Entry 1I94 (X-ray diffraction, 3.20 A resolution); this record covers chains A and L of the 21 polymer chains in the assembly.

# Chain A
Molecule: 16S RRNA
From: Thermus thermophilus
Sequence (1514 nucleotides; each row starts with the number of its first residue):
     2 UGUUGGAGAG UUUGAUCCUG GCUCAGGGUG AACGCUGGCG GCGUGCCUAA GACAUGCAAG
    62 UCGUGCGGGC CGCGGGGUUU UACUCCGUGG UCAGCGGCGG ACGGGUGAGU AACGCGUGGG
   122 UGACCUACCC GGAAGAGGGG GACAACCCGG GGAAACUCGG GCUAAUCCCC CAUGUGGACC
   182 CGCCCCUUGG GGUGUGUCCA AAGGGCUUUG CCCGCUUCCG GAUGGGCCCG CGUCCCAUCA
   242 GCUAGUUGGU GGGGUAAUGG CCCACCAAGG CGACGACGGG UAGCCGGUCU GAGAGGAUGG
   302 CCGGCCACAG GGGCACUGAG ACACGGGCCC CACUCCUACG GGAGGCAGCA GUUAGGAAUC
   362 UUCCGCAAUG GGCGCAAGCC UGACGGAGCG ACGCCGCUUG GAGGAAGAAG CCCUUCGGGG
   422 UGUAAACUCC UGAACCCGGG ACGAAACCCC CGACGAGGGG ACUGACGGUA CCGGGGUAAU
   482 AGCGCCGGCC AACUCCGUGC CAGCAGCCGC GGUAAUACGG AGGGCGCGAG CGUUACCCGG
   542 AUUCACUGGG CGUAAAGGGC GUGUAGGCGG CCUGGGGCGU CCCAUGUGAA AGACCACGGC
   602 UCAACCGUGG GGGAGCGUGG GAUACGCUCA GGCUAGACGG UGGGAGAGGG UGGUGGAAUU
   662 CCCGGAGUAG CGGUGAAAUG CGCAGAUACC GGGAGGAACG CCGAUGGCGA AGGCAGCCAC
   722 CUGGUCCACC CGUGACGCUG AGGCGCGAAA GCGUGGGGAG CAAACCGGAU UAGAUACCCG
   782 GGUAGUCCAC GCCCUAAACG AUGCGCGCUA GGUCUCUGGG UCUCCUGGGG GCCGAAGCUA
   842 ACGCGUUAAG CGCGCCGCCU GGGGAGUACG GCCGCAAGGC UGAAACUCAA AGGAAUUGAC
   902 GGGGGCCCGC ACAAGCGGUG GAGCAUGUGG UUUAAUUCGA AGCAACGCGA AGAACCUUAC
   962 CAGGCCUUGA CAUGCUAGGG AACCCGGGUG AAAGCCUGGG GUGCCCCGCG AGGGGAGCCC
  1022 UAGCACAGGU GCUGCAUGGC CGUCGUCAGC UCGUGCCGUG AGGUGUUGGG UUAAGUCCCG
  1082 CAACGAGCGC AACCCCCGCC GUUAGUUGCC AGCGGUUCGG CCGGGCACUC UAACGGGACU
  1142 GCCCGCGAAA GCGGGAGGAA GGAGGGGACG ACGUCUGGUC AGCAUGGCCC UUACGGCCUG
  1202 GGCGACACAC GUGCUACAAU GCCCACUACA AAGCGAUGCC ACCCGGCAAC GGGGAGCUAA
  1262 UCGCAAAAAG GUGGGCCCAG UUCGGAUUGG GGUCUGCAAC CCGACCCCAU GAAGCCGGAA
  1322 UCGCUAGUAA UCGCGGAUCA GCCAUGCCGC GGUGAAUACG UUCCCGGGCC UUGUACACAC
  1382 CGCCCGUCAC GCCAUGGGAG CGGGCUCUAC CCGAAGUCGC CGGGAGCCUA CGGGCAGGCG
  1442 CCGAGGGUAG GGCCCGUGAC UGGGGCGAAG UCGUAACAAG GUAGCUGUAC CGGAAGGUGC
  1502 GGCUGGAUCA CCUC
Ion coordination: Mg2+ site 1 near G21 (its only coordinating residue here); Mg2+ site 2: C67, A166; Mg2+ site 3 near G78 (its only coordinating residue here); Mg2+ site 4 near C93 (its only coordinating residue here); Mg2+ site 5 near G104 (its only coordinating residue here); Mg2+ site 6: G183, C184; Mg2+ site 7 near G190 (its only coordinating residue here); Mg2+ site 8: G294, G541; Mg2+ site 9 near A377 (its only coordinating residue here); Mg2+ site 10: C526, G527; Mg2+ site 11: A555, A557; Mg2+ site 12: C579, G580; 11 more Mg2+ sites not listed
Ligand contacts: octadecatungstenyl diphosphate (WO2): A16, C511, U1177, C1379

# Chain L
Protein: 30S ribosomal protein S12
From: Thermus thermophilus
Reference sequence: P17293 (RS12_THETH); numbering as in UniProt (aligned over 5-135)
Chain sequence (131 residues; numbered 5 to 135; the number before each row is that of its first residue):
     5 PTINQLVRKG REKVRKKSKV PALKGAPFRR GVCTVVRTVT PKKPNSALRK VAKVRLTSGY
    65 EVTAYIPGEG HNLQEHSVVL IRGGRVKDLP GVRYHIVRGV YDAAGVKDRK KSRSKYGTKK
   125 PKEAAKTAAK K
Curated features (UniProtKB/Swiss-Prot):
  - natural variant: Arg86 (R86C: In strain: Isolate HG14; R86H: In strain: Isolate HG31)
Ion coordination: Mg2+ near Phe32 (its only coordinating residue here)

# How chain A and chain L interact
Contacting residue pairs (56):
  G35(A) with Arg117(L), hydrogen bond to the sugar; Ser118(L), hydrogen bond to the sugar; Gly121(L), sugar contact
  C36(A) with Ser118(L), sugar contact; Thr122(L), sugar contact; Lys123(L), phosphate contact; Lys124(L), phosphate contact
  U37(A) with Lys123(L), phosphate contact; Lys124(L), hydrogen bond to the phosphate
  A358(A) with Ala30(L), base contact; Phe32(L), base contact; Arg33(L), phosphate contact; Arg34(L), hydrogen bond to the phosphate; Thr61(L), phosphate contact
  A482(A) with Ala132(L), phosphate contact; Ala133(L), phosphate contact
  C484(A) with Ser118(L), phosphate contact
  G485(A) with Lys115(L), phosphate contact; Ser116(L), phosphate contact; Arg117(L), phosphate contact; Ser118(L), hydrogen bond to the phosphate
  C501(A) with Ser50(L), hydrogen bond to the sugar
  C502(A) with Ser50(L), phosphate contact; Ala51(L), phosphate contact
  A503(A) with Ala51(L), phosphate contact; Leu52(L), phosphate contact; Glu73(L), phosphate contact
  G504(A) with Gly72(L), sugar contact; Glu73(L), phosphate contact; Gly74(L), hydrogen bond to the phosphate
  C505(A) with Gly72(L), hydrogen bond to the phosphate
  A506(A) with Asp92(L), base contact
  C511(A) with Asn49(L), base contact
  G512(A) with Asn49(L), base contact; Ser50(L), hydrogen bond to the base
  G521(A) with Arg113(L), phosphate contact; Lys114(L), hydrogen bond to the phosphate; Lys115(L), phosphate contact
  U535(A) with Pro31(L), hydrogen bond to the sugar; Arg86(L), sugar contact; Gly87(L), sugar contact
  A536(A) with Gly29(L), sugar contact; Ala30(L), sugar contact; Pro31(L), sugar contact; Gly87(L), phosphate contact
  C537(A) with Ser22(L), phosphate contact
  C545(A) with Arg15(L), sugar contact; Glu16(L), hydrogen bond to the base
  G551(A) with Pro5(L), base contact
  G568(A) with Asn8(L), sugar contact
  C857(A) with Thr6(L), phosphate contact; Asn8(L), phosphate contact
  C859(A) with Pro5(L), base contact
  U888(A) with Gly95(L), hydrogen bond to the phosphate
  C889(A) with Pro94(L), phosphate contact
  A1469(A) with Lys47(L), phosphate contact
Other interface residues (no listed pair), chain A (39 interface residues in all): A33, C34, G357, U481, G483, C486, G507, A522, G533, C856, C1467, G1468
Other interface residues (no listed pair), chain L (54 interface residues in all): Gln9, Val24, Lys28, Pro45, Lys46, Pro48, Pro71, Gly88, Arg89, Val90, Lys91, Val101, Arg102, Gly103, Val104, Lys119

# In short
39 residues of chain A and 54 residues of chain L are in contact, with 13 hydrogen bonds. Polar contacts
include G512(A)-Ser50(L), C545(A)-Glu16(L) and G35(A)-Arg117(L). Chain A binds octadecatungstenyl diphosphate.
The Mg2+ site 2 is built by C67(A) and A166(A).
Here chain A is 16S RRNA and chain L is 30S ribosomal protein S12, both from Thermus thermophilus. Entry 1I94
(Crystal structures of the small ribosomal subunit with tetracycline, edeine and IF3) was determined by X-ray
diffraction (same publication as 1I95, 1I96 and 1I97).
